3JSE - chains F and G of the 21 polymer chains in the assembly; structure by X-ray diffraction, 2.90 A resolution.

[Chain F (and G)]
Protein: Proteasome subunit alpha
Organism: Thermoplasma acidophilum
Notes: EC 3.4.25.1; chain G of this document is another copy of the same molecule, construct and numbering; everything in this record applies to it too
UniProtKB: P25156 (PSMA_THEAC); residue numbers follow UniProt; this construct covers 7-233
Sequence (227 residues; row label = number of the first residue in the row):
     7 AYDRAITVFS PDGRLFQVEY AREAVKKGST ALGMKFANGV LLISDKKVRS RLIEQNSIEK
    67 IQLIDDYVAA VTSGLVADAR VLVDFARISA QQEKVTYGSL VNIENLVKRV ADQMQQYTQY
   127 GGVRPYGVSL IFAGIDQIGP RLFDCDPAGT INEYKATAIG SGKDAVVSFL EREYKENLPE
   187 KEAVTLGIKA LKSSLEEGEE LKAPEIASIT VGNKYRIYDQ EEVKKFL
UniProt features mapped onto this chain:
  - mutagenesis: Lys66 (K66A: Prevents PAN to associate with the proteasome and stimulate gate opening), Leu81 (L81A/E/G: Prevents PAN to stimulate gate opening), Val82 (V82A: No effect on PAN's ability to stimulate gate opening; V82D/G: Prevents PAN to stimulate gate opening)

[Chain F / chain G interface]
Residue-residue contacts (74; chain F residue first):
  Ala7(F) - Arg10(G)
  Tyr8(F) - Asp9(G)  hydrogen bond
  Tyr8(F) - Arg10(G)  hydrogen bond
  Tyr8(F) - Tyr26(G)
  Ile12(F) - Arg130(G)
  Thr13(F) - Gly128(G)
  Thr13(F) - Arg130(G)
  Val14(F) - Arg10(G)
  Val14(F) - Gln23(G)
  Phe15(F) - Gln23(G)  hydrogen bond (backbone-side chain)
  Phe15(F) - Tyr26(G)
  Phe15(F) - Ala27(G)  hydrophobic
  Phe15(F) - Leu81(G)  hydrophobic
  Phe15(F) - Arg130(G)
  Phe15(F) - Pro131(G)
  Ser16(F) - Tyr26(G)
  Pro17(F) - Tyr26(G)
  Pro17(F) - Glu29(G)
  Asp18(F) - Glu29(G)
  Asp18(F) - Lys33(G)  hydrogen bond (backbone-side chain)
  Gly19(F) - Tyr26(G)
  Gly19(F) - Glu29(G)
  Gly19(F) - Ala30(G)
  Arg20(F) - Lys33(G)
  Leu21(F) - Leu81(G)  hydrophobic
  Leu21(F) - Arg130(G)
  Lys41(F) - Glu60(G)  salt bridge
  Glu110(F) - Ser63(G)
  Glu110(F) - Ile64(G)
  Lys114(F) - Arg86(G)
  Ala117(F) - Arg86(G)  hydrogen bond (backbone-side chain)
  Asp118(F) - Arg86(G)  salt bridge
  Asp118(F) - Val87(G)
  Gln121(F) - Ala83(G)
  Gln121(F) - Asp84(G)  hydrogen bond
  Gln121(F) - Val87(G)
  Thr124(F) - Arg130(G)  hydrogen bond (backbone-side chain)
  Gln125(F) - Tyr123(G)
  Gln125(F) - Gly128(G)
  Gln125(F) - Val129(G)
  Gln125(F) - Arg130(G)  hydrogen bond (side chain-backbone)
  Gln125(F) - Pro131(G)
  Gln125(F) - Tyr132(G)
  Tyr126(F) - Tyr123(G)  hydrogen bond
  Tyr126(F) - Gly128(G)
  Tyr126(F) - Val129(G)  hydrophobic
  Gly127(F) - Gly128(G)  hydrogen bond (backbone-backbone)
  Ala154(F) - Ala83(G)
  Gly155(F) - Ala83(G)
  Gly155(F) - Arg86(G)  hydrogen bond (backbone-side chain)
  Thr156(F) - Val82(G)
  Ile157(F) - Ile64(G)
  Ile157(F) - Arg86(G)
  Asn158(F) - Ile59(G)
  Asn158(F) - Ile64(G)
  Glu159(F) - Ile59(G)
  Glu159(F) - Glu60(G)  hydrogen bond (backbone-backbone)
  Glu159(F) - Ser63(G)  hydrogen bond
  Glu159(F) - Ile64(G)
  Tyr160(F) - Leu58(G)
  Tyr160(F) - Ile59(G)  hydrophobic
  Tyr160(F) - Glu60(G)
  Lys161(F) - Arg57(G)
  Lys161(F) - Leu58(G)  hydrogen bond (backbone-backbone)
  Lys161(F) - Ile59(G)
  Lys161(F) - Glu60(G)  salt bridge
  Ala162(F) - Leu58(G)
  Leu176(F) - Arg57(G)  hydrogen bond (backbone-side chain)
  Leu176(F) - Leu58(G)  hydrophobic
  Glu177(F) - Ser56(G)  hydrogen bond
  Glu177(F) - Arg57(G)  hydrogen bond (backbone-side chain)
  Glu177(F) - Leu58(G)
  Tyr180(F) - Arg57(G)  hydrogen bond (backbone-side chain)
  Tyr180(F) - Leu58(G)  hydrophobic
Also at the interface, not in a pair above, chain F (38 interface residues in all): Phe149, Val173, Arg178, Glu179
Also at the interface, not in a pair above, chain G (28 interface residues in all): Gly133

[In short]
38 residues of chain F face 28 of chain G across their interface; the contacts include 18 hydrogen bonds and 3
salt bridges. Polar contacts include Lys41(F)-Glu60(G), Asp118(F)-Arg86(G) and Lys161(F)-Glu60(G). UniProt
lists 3 mutagenesis sites on chain F.
Both chains are Proteasome subunit alpha (Thermoplasma acidophilum). Entry 3JSE (Crystal structure of archaeal
20S proteasome in complex with mutated P26 activator) was determined by X-ray diffraction together with 3JRM
and 3JTL from the same study.
